PDB entry 8D3C | electron microscopy, 3.10 A resolution | chains B and J of the 16 polymer chains in the assembly

== Chain B (and J) ==
Molecule: von Willebrand factor
Source organism: Homo sapiens
Notes: chain J of this document is another copy of the same molecule, construct and numbering; everything in this record applies to it too
UniProt: P04275 (VWF_HUMAN); residue numbers follow UniProt; this construct covers 1-742, 744-1464
Chain sequence (1469 residues; numbered 1 to 1470; 1 number in that range is skipped by the numbering (no residue carries it; nothing is unmodelled there); the number before each row is that of its first residue):
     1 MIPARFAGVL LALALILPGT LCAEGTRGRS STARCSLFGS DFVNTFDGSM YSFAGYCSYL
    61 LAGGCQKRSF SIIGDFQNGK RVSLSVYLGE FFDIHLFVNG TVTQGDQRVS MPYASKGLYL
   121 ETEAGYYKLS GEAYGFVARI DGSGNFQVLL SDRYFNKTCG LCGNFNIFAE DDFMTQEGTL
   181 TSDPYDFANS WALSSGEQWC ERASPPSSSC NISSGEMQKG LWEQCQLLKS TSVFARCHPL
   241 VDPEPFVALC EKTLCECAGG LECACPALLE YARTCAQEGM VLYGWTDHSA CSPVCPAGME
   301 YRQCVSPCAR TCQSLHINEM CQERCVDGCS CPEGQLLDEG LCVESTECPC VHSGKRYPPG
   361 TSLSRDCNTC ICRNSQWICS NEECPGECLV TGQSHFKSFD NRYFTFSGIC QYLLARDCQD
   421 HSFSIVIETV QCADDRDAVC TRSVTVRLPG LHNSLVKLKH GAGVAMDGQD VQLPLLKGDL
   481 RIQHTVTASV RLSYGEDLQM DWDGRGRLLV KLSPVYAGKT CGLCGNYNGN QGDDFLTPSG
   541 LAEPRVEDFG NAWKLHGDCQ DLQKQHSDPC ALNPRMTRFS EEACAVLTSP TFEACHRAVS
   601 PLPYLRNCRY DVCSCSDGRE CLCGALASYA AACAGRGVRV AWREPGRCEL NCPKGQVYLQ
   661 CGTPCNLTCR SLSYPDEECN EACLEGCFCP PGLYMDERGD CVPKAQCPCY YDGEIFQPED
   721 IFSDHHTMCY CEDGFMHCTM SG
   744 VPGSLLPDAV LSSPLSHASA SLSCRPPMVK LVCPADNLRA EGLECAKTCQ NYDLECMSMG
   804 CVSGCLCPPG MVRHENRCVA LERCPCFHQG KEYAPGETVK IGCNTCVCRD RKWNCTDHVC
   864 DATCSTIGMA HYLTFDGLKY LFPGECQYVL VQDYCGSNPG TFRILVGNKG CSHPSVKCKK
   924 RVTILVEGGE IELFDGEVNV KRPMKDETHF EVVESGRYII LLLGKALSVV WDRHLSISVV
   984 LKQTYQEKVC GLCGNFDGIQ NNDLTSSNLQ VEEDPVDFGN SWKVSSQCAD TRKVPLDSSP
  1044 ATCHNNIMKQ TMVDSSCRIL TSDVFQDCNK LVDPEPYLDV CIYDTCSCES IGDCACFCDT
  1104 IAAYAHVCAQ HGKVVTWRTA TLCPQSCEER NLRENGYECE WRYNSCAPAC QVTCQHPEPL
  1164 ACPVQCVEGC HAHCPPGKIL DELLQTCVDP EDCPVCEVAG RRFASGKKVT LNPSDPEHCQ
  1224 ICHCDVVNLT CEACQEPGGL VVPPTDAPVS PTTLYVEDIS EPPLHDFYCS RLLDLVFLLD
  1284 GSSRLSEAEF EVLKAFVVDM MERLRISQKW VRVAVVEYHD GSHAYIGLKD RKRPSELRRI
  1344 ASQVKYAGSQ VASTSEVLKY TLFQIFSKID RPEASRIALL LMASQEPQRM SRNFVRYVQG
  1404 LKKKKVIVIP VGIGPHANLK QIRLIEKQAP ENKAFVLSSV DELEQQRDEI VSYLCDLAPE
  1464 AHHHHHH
Not modelled in the structure: 1-30, 211-219, 744-787, 803-808, 1197-1265, 1465-1470
Differences from the reference sequence: engineered mutation Ala761 (Ser in P04275), Ser762 (Lys in P04275), Ala763 (Arg in P04275); variant Ala789 (Thr in P04275), Arg852 (Gln in P04275), Ala1381 (Thr in P04275); expression tag (1465-1470)
Curated features (UniProtKB/Swiss-Prot):
  - region: Ser764 to Glu787 (Amino-terminal), Arg826 to Asp853 (CX)
  - glycosylation: Asn99 (N-linked (GlcNAc...) asparagine), Asn156 (N-linked (GlcNAc...) asparagine), Asn211 (N-linked (GlcNAc...) asparagine), Asn666 (N-linked (GlcNAc...) asparagine), Asn857 (N-linked (GlcNAc...) asparagine), Asn1147 (N-linked (GlcNAc...) asparagine), Asn1231 (N-linked (GlcNAc...) asparagine), Thr1248 (O-linked (GalNAc...) threonine), Thr1255 (O-linked (GalNAc...) threonine), Thr1256 (O-linked (GalNAc...) threonine), Ser1263 (O-linked (GalNAc...) serine)
  - natural variant: Arg273 (R273W: In VWD1 and VWD3), Trp377 (W377C: In VWD3), Asn528 (N528S: In VWD2), Gly550 (G550R: In VWD2), Cys788 (C788Y: In VWD2), Ala789 (T789A: this construct carries the variant), Thr791 (T791M: In VWD2), Arg816 (R816W: In VWD2), Arg852 (Q852R: this construct carries the variant), Arg854 (R854Q: In VWD2), Cys1060 (C1060R: In VWD2), Cys1149 (C1149R: In VWD1), 15 further natural variant entries in UniProt
  - mutagenesis: Cys1149 (C1149R: Reduced secretion and increased intracellular retention. Similar phenotype; when associated with S-1169), Cys1169 (C1169S: Reduced secretion and increased intracellular retention. Similar phenotype; when associated with R-1149)
Disulfide bonds: Cys35-Cys162, Cys57-Cys200, Cys65-Cys159, Cys210-Cys255, Cys225-Cys250, Cys237-Cys275, Cys257-Cys263, Cys265-Cys291, Cys295-Cys329, Cys304-Cys325, Cys308-Cys321, Cys312-Cys348, Cys331-Cys342, Cys350-Cys372, Cys367-Cys384, Cys370-Cys379, Cys388-Cys524, Cys410-Cys559, Cys418-Cys521, Cys432-Cys440, Cys570-Cys613, Cys584-Cys608, Cys595-Cys633, Cys615-Cys621, Cys623-Cys648, Cys652-Cys687, Cys661-Cys683, Cys665-Cys679, Cys669-Cys707, Cys689-Cys701, Cys709-Cys731, Cys729-Cys738, Cys788-Cys799, Cys792-Cys827, Cys810-Cys821, Cys829-Cys851, Cys846-Cys863, Cys849-Cys858, Cys867-Cys996, Cys889-Cys1031, Cys898-Cys993, Cys914-Cys921, Cys1046-Cys1089, Cys1060-Cys1084, Cys1071-Cys1111, Cys1091-Cys1097, Cys1101-Cys1126, Cys1130-Cys1173, Cys1149-Cys1169, Cys1153-Cys1165, Cys1157-Cys1196, Cys1177-Cys1190, Cys1272-Cys1458
Covalently attached groups: N-acetylglucosamine (NAG) linked to Asn99, Asn156, Asn666, Asn857, Asn1147
Metal / ion sites: Ca2+ site 1: Asp47, Asn164, Asn166, Phe168, Asp171, Asp172; Ca2+ site 2: Asp400, Asn526, Asn528, Asn530, Asp533, Asp534; Ca2+ site 3: Asp879, Asn998, Asp1000, Ile1002, Asn1005, Asp1006
From the paper describing this entry:
  - disease-associated variants - L1276P: decreased stability (proposed by the authors, not directly observed)

== Chain B / chain J interface ==
Residue-residue contacts - 10 pairs, chain B then chain J:
  Met728(B) with Glu177(J); Thr179(J)
  Tyr730(B) with Asp186(J); Arg202(J)
  Thr739(B) with Thr181(J); Asp186(J), hydrogen bond
  Met740(B) with Thr179(J)
  Ile1050(B) with Phe91(J), hydrophobic
  Met1051(B) with Lys116(J)
  Thr1054(B) with Phe91(J)
Interface residues without a listed pair, chain B (10 interface residues in all): Glu719, Ile721, Ser723
Interface residues without a listed pair, chain J (9 interface residues in all): Glu90, Glu201

== Summary ==
The interface between chain B and chain J involves 10 residues on one side and 9 on the other, with 1 hydrogen
bond. The hydrogen-bonded pair is Thr739(B)-Asp186(J). Covalently linked N-acetylglucosamine: at Asn99(B),
Asn156(B), Asn666(B), Asn857(B) and Asn1147(B). UniProt lists 2 mutagenesis sites on chain B. The paper
reports that L1276P of chain B reduces stability.
Chain B and chain J are both von Willebrand factor (Homo sapiens); the structure, VWF tubule derived from
monomeric D1-A1, was determined by electron microscopy together with 8D3D from the same study.
